8OY7 - chains A and C of the 3 polymer chains in the assembly; structure by X-ray diffraction, 2.36 A resolution.

Chain A:
Protein: Deoxyribodipyrimidine photo-lyase
From: Methanosarcina mazei Go1
Notes: EC 4.1.99.3
UniProtKB: Q8PYK9 (Q8PYK9_METMA); numbering as in UniProt (aligned over 1-464)
Chain sequence (498 residues; numbered -19 to 478; the number before each row is that of its first residue; numbers below 1 keep their minus sign (Met-19 is residue -19)):
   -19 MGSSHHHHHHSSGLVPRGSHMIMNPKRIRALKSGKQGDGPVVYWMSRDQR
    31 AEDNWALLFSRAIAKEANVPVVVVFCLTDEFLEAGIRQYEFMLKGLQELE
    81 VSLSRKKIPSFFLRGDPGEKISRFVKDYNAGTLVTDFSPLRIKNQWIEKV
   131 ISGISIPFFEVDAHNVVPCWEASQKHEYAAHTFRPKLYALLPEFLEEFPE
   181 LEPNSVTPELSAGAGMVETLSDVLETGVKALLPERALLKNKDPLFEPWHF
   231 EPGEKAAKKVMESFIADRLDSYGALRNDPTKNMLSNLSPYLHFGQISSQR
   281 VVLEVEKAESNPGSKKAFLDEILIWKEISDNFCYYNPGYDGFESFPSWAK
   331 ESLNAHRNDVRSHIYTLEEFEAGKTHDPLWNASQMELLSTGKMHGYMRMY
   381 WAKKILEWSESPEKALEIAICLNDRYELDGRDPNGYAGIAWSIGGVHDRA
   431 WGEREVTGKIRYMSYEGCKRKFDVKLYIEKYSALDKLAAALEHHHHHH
Unresolved in the structure: -19 to 3, 188-198, 470-478
Construct notes: initiating methionine (-19); expression tag (-18 to 0, 465-478)
Residues lining bound ligands: dihydroflavine-adenine dinucleotide (FDA): Tyr252, Leu264, Ser265, Asn266, Leu267, Ser268, Leu271, Phe298, Glu301, Ile302, Trp305, Lys306, Ser309, Lys372, Met373, Gly375, Arg378, Met379, Trp381, Ala382, Asn403, Glu407, Asp409, Gly410, Asp412, Asn414, Gly415, Gly418, Ile419, Ser422

Chain C:
Molecule: Cpd-comprising oligonucleotide
Sequence (14 nucleotides; each row starts with the number of its first residue):
     1 ATCGGCTTCGCGCA

How chain A and chain C interact:
Residue-residue contacts (29; chain A residue first):
  Ala159(A) with DT7(C), phosphate contact
  Ala160(A) with DT7(C), hydrogen bond to the phosphate
  His161(A) with DC6(C), hydrogen bond to the phosphate; DT7(C), salt bridge to the phosphate
  Arg256(A) with DT8(C), hydrogen bond to the base
  Asn257(A) with DT8(C), base contact
  Glu301(A) with DT7(C), hydrogen bond to the base
  Trp305(A) with DT7(C), stacking on the base
  Tyr376(A) with DT8(C), phosphate contact; DC9(C), hydrogen bond to the phosphate
  Met379(A) with DT8(C), base contact
  Trp421(A) with DT7(C), base contact; DT8(C), base contact
  Arg429(A) with DC6(C), base contact
  Trp431(A) with DC9(C), base contact
  Arg441(A) with DT8(C), salt bridge to the phosphate; DC9(C), hydrogen bond to the sugar
  Tyr442(A) with DC9(C), phosphate contact; DG10(C), sugar contact
  Met443(A) with DC9(C), phosphate contact; DG10(C), phosphate contact
  Ser444(A) with DG10(C), hydrogen bond to the phosphate; DC11(C), phosphate contact
  Glu446(A) with DC11(C), phosphate contact
  Gly447(A) with DG10(C), phosphate contact
  Arg450(A) with DC11(C), base contact; DG12(C), hydrogen bond to the base; DC13(C), base contact
  Lys451(A) with DC9(C), salt bridge to the phosphate
Other interface residues (no listed pair), chain A (22 interface residues in all): His427, Cys448
Other interface residues (no listed pair), chain C (9 interface residues in all): DG5

In short:
The interface between chain A and chain C involves 22 residues on one side and 9 on the other; the contacts
include 8 hydrogen bonds, 3 salt bridges and 1 aromatic stacking contact. Among the polar pairs are
Arg256(A)-DT8(C), Glu301(A)-DT7(C) and Arg450(A)-DG12(C).
Here chain A is Deoxyribodipyrimidine photo-lyase (Methanosarcina mazei Go1) and chain C is Cpd-comprising
oligonucleotide. Entry 8OY7 (Time-resolved SFX structure of the class II photolyase complexed with a thymine
dimer (10 nanosecond pump-probe ...) was determined by X-ray diffraction, deposited together with 8OET, 8OY3,
8OY4, 8OY5, 8OY6, 8OY8 and 4 further entries.
